4YGR - chain A; structure by X-ray diffraction, 1.70 A resolution.

# Chain A
Protein: Hydrolase
From: Thermococcus onnurineus (strain NA1)
Reference sequence: B6YTD6 (B6YTD6_THEON); residues 1-214 here = UniProt positions 1-214
Amino-acid sequence (229 residues; each row starts with the number of its first residue):
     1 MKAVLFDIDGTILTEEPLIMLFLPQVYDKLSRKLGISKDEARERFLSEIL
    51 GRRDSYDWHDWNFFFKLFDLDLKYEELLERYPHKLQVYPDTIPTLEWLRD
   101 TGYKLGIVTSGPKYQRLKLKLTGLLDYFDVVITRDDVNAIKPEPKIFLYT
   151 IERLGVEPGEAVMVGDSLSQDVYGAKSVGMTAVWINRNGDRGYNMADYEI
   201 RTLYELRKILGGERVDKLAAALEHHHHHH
Disordered / not traced: 216-229
Differences from the reference sequence: expression tag (215-229)
Metal / ion sites: Mg2+: Asp-7, Asp-9, Asp-166 (together with N-cyclohexyltaurine)
Residues lining bound ligands:
  - N-cyclohexyltaurine (NHE; 2-[N-cyclohexylamino]ethane sulfonic acid), molecule 1: Asp-7, Asp-9, Glu-15, Ile-49, Trp-58, His-59, Asp-60, Trp-61, Phe-64, Asp-166, Gln-170
  - N-cyclohexyltaurine (NHE), molecule 2: Ile-19, Leu-23, Leu-46, Ile-49, Leu-50, Arg-53, Trp-58, Trp-61

# Summary
Ligands of chain A: N-cyclohexyltaurine. The Mg2+ site is built by Asp-7, Asp-9 and Asp-166.
Chain A is Hydrolase (Thermococcus onnurineus (strain NA1)); the structure, Crystal structure of HAD
phosphatase from Thermococcus onnurineus, was determined by X-ray diffraction (same publication as 4YGQ and
4YGS).
